PDB entry 8V7S | X-ray diffraction, 2.71 A resolution | chains A and B

Chain A (and B):
Name: Invasin IpaD
Source organism: Shigella flexneri
Notes: chain B of this document is another copy of the same molecule, construct and numbering; everything in this record applies to it too
UniProtKB: P18013 (IPAD_SHIFL); residues 122-321 here = UniProt positions 122-321
Chain sequence (201 residues; each row starts with the number of its first residue):
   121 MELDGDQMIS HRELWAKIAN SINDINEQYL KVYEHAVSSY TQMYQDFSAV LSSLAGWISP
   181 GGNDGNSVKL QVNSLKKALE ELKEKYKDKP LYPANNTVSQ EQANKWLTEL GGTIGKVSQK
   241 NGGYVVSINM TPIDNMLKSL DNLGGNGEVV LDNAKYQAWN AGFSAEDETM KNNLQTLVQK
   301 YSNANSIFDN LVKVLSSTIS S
Disordered / not traced: 121-123, 182-186, 319-321 (chain B: 121-123, 320-321)
Differences from the reference sequence: initiating methionine (121)
Reported in the primary citation:
  - mutagenesis - Q148DEL (85 +/- 1 degC), Y149DEL (84 +/- 2 degC): increased stability
  - mutagenesis - Q148DEL (4.9 +/- 1.0 uM), Y149DEL (5.2 +/- 1.0 uM): unchanged binding to DOC
  - mutagenesis - Q148DEL, Y149DEL: decreased localization to DOC

How chain A and chain B interact:
Residue-residue contacts - 41 pairs, chain A then chain B:
  Asp124(A) with His131(B); Trp135(B)
  Gly125(A) with Ser130(B), hydrogen bond (backbone-side chain); His131(B); Arg132(B), hydrogen bond (backbone-backbone); Trp135(B)
  Asp126(A) with Arg132(B), salt bridge
  Gln127(A) with Ser130(B); His131(B), hydrogen bond (backbone-side chain)
  Met128(A) with Met128(B), hydrophobic; Ile129(B); Ser130(B)
  Ile129(A) with Met128(B); Ile129(B), hydrogen bond (backbone-backbone); His131(B)
  Ser130(A) with Gly125(B); Gln127(B); Met128(B)
  His131(A) with Asp124(B); Gly125(B); Gln127(B), hydrogen bond (side chain-backbone)
  Arg132(A) with Gly125(B), hydrogen bond (backbone-backbone); Asp126(B), salt bridge
  Leu134(A) with Leu134(B), hydrophobic
  Trp135(A) with Gly125(B)
  Lys137(A) with Thr318(B), hydrogen bond (side chain-backbone)
  Ser141(A) with Ser317(B)
  Asn303(A) with Gln299(B), hydrogen bond; Asn303(B)
  Ile307(A) with Asn303(B); Ser306(B); Ile307(B), hydrophobic; Asn310(B)
  Asn310(A) with Ile307(B)
  Leu311(A) with Ile307(B); Asn310(B); Leu311(B)
  Val314(A) with Leu311(B), hydrophobic
  Leu315(A) with Leu311(B), hydrophobic; Val314(B), hydrophobic
  Thr318(A) with Ser141(B)
Also at the interface, not in a pair above, chain A (23 interface residues in all): Ile138, Ile145, Ser306
Also at the interface, not in a pair above, chain B (22 interface residues in all): Leu315

Summary:
Chain A and chain B form an interface of 23 and 22 residues respectively, with 8 hydrogen bonds and 2 salt
bridges. Polar pairs include Asp126(A)-Arg132(B), Gly125(A)-Ser130(B) and Gln127(A)-His131(B). The paper
reports that Q148DEL and Y149DEL of chain A increase stability; Q148DEL and Y149DEL of chain A reduce
localization to DOC.
Chain A and chain B are both Invasin IpaD (Shigella flexneri); the structure, IpaD (122-321) Apo Structure,
was determined by X-ray diffraction (same publication as 8V5C, 8V5E and 8V7Q).
